3J47 - chains Q and R of the 8 polymer chains in the assembly; structure by electron microscopy, 7.40 A resolution (low resolution: residue-level contacts below are approximate; hydrogen-bond / salt-bridge calls are withheld).

== Chain Q ==
Molecule: 26S proteasome regulatory subunit RPN6
Source organism: Saccharomyces cerevisiae
Notes: fragment: C-terminal helix
UniProtKB: Q12377 (RPN6_YEAST); numbering as in UniProt (aligned over 407-431)
Sequence (25 residues; each row starts with the number of its first residue):
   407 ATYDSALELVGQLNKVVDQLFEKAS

== Chain R ==
Molecule: 26S proteasome regulatory subunit RPN7
Source organism: Saccharomyces cerevisiae
Notes: fragment: C-terminal helix
UniProtKB: Q06103 (RPN7_YEAST); residue numbers follow UniProt; this construct covers 397-422
Sequence (26 residues; each row starts with the number of its first residue):
   397 NAQYHLLVKQGDGLLTKLQKYGAAVR

== Chain Q / chain R interface ==
Pairs across the interface (26; chain Q residue first):
  Thr-408(Q) / Leu-403(R)
  Tyr-409(Q) / Leu-402(R)
  Tyr-409(Q) / Leu-403(R)
  Tyr-409(Q) / Val-404(R)
  Tyr-409(Q) / Lys-405(R)
  Tyr-409(Q) / Gln-406(R)
  Tyr-409(Q) / Gly-407(R)
  Asp-410(Q) / Leu-403(R)
  Asp-410(Q) / Gln-406(R)
  Ala-412(Q) / Leu-410(R)
  Leu-413(Q) / Gln-406(R)
  Leu-415(Q) / Leu-410(R)
  Val-416(Q) / Leu-410(R)
  Gly-417(Q) / Leu-410(R)
  Gly-417(Q) / Lys-413(R)
  Leu-419(Q) / Leu-414(R)
  Asn-420(Q) / Leu-410(R)
  Asn-420(Q) / Lys-413(R)
  Asn-420(Q) / Leu-414(R)
  Lys-421(Q) / Lys-413(R)
  Val-422(Q) / Tyr-417(R)
  Val-423(Q) / Tyr-417(R)
  Asp-424(Q) / Tyr-417(R)
  Leu-426(Q) / Tyr-417(R)
  Phe-427(Q) / Tyr-417(R)
  Phe-427(Q) / Ala-420(R)
Interface residues without a listed pair, chain R (13 interface residues in all): Leu-411, Val-421

== In short ==
The interface between chain Q and chain R involves 16 residues on one side and 13 on the other.
Chain Q is 26S proteasome regulatory subunit RPN6 and chain R is 26S proteasome regulatory subunit RPN7, both
from Saccharomyces cerevisiae; the structure, Formation of an intricate helical bundle dictates the assembly
of the 26S proteasome lid, was determined by electron microscopy.
